8W34 - chains A and C of the 12 polymer chains in the assembly; structure by electron microscopy, 2.83 A resolution.

# Chain A (and C)
Name: Integrase
Organism: Human immunodeficiency virus 1
Notes: chain C of this document is another copy of the same molecule, construct and numbering; everything in this record applies to it too
UniProtKB: F2WR39 (F2WR39_9HIV1); residue numbers follow UniProt; this construct covers 1-288
Chain sequence (288 residues; each row starts with the number of its first residue):
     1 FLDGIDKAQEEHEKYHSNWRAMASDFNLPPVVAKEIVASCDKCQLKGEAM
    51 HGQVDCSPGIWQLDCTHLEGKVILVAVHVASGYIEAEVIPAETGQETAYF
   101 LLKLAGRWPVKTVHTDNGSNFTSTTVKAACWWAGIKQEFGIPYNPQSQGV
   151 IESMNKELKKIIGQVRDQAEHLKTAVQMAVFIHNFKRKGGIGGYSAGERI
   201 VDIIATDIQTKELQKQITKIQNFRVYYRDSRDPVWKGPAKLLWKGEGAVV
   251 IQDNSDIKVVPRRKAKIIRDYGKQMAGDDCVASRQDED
Not modelled in the structure: 229-235, 269-288 (chain C: 1-211, 273-288)
Bound ions: Zn2+: His-12, His-16, Cys-40, Cys-43; Mg2+ site 1: Asp-64, Asp-116 (together with Dolutegravir); Mg2+ site 2: Asp-64, Glu-152 (together with Dolutegravir)
Ligand contacts: Dolutegravir (DLU; (4R,12aS)-N-(2,4-difluorobenzyl)-7-hydroxy-4-methyl-6,8-dioxo-3,4,6,8,12,12a-hexahydro-2H-pyrido[1',2':4,5]pyrazino[2,1-b][1,3]oxazine-9-carboxamide): Asp-64, Asp-116, Asn-117, Gly-118, Tyr-143, Pro-145, Gln-146, Glu-152

# How chain A and chain C interact
Contacting residue pairs (60; chain A residue first):
  Glu-48(A) with Arg-231(C), salt bridge
  Met-50(A) with Arg-231(C)
  Gln-53(A) with Arg-228(C); Asp-229(C), hydrogen bond (side chain-backbone); Asp-232(C), hydrogen bond (side chain-backbone); Pro-233(C); Lys-264(C), hydrogen bond
  Asp-55(A) with Arg-263(C)
  Cys-56(A) with Arg-263(C), hydrogen bond (backbone-backbone); Ala-265(C)
  Ser-57(A) with Arg-262(C); Arg-263(C)
  Pro-58(A) with Arg-262(C)
  Ala-80(A) with Lys-266(C)
  Ile-191(A) with Tyr-226(C), hydrogen bond (backbone-side chain); Ile-268(C), hydrophobic
  Gly-192(A) with Asp-270(C)
  Tyr-194(A) with Arg-269(C); Asp-270(C); Tyr-271(C), hydrogen bond (side chain-backbone)
  Asp-202(A) with Ile-268(C); Arg-269(C), hydrogen bond (side chain-backbone); Asp-270(C); Tyr-271(C)
  Ile-203(A) with Ile-267(C); Ile-268(C), hydrophobic
  Thr-206(A) with Phe-223(C); Ile-267(C); Ile-268(C); Arg-269(C), hydrogen bond (side chain-backbone)
  Asp-207(A) with Lys-244(C), salt bridge
  Gln-209(A) with Phe-223(C)
  Thr-210(A) with Phe-223(C); Lys-244(C)
  Leu-213(A) with Gln-216(C); Ile-220(C), hydrophobic
  Gln-214(A) with Ile-220(C); Trp-243(C), hydrogen bond; Lys-244(C)
  Gln-216(A) with Gln-216(C)
  Ile-217(A) with Leu-213(C), hydrophobic; Gln-216(C); Ile-217(C), hydrophobic; Ile-220(C), hydrophobic
  Ile-220(A) with Leu-213(C), hydrophobic; Gln-216(C)
  Gln-221(A) with Leu-213(C); Ile-217(C)
  Leu-242(A) with Trp-243(C), hydrophobic
  Trp-243(A) with Gln-221(C); Leu-242(C), hydrophobic; Ile-257(C), hydrophobic
  Glu-246(A) with Gln-252(C), hydrogen bond
  Ala-248(A) with Ile-257(C), hydrophobic
  Val-250(A) with Val-250(C), hydrophobic; Ile-257(C), hydrophobic
  Ile-257(A) with Trp-243(C), hydrophobic; Ala-248(C), hydrophobic; Val-250(C), hydrophobic; Val-259(C), hydrophobic
Also at the interface, not in a pair above, chain A (34 interface residues in all): Val-54, Val-79, Ala-205, Lys-211, Val-259
Also at the interface, not in a pair above, chain C (34 interface residues in all): Lys-219, Ser-230, Trp-235, Leu-241

# In short
The chain A/chain C interface involves 34 residues from each chain, with 10 hydrogen bonds and 2 salt bridges.
Among the polar pairs are Glu-48(A)/Arg-231(C), Asp-207(A)/Lys-244(C) and Gln-53(A)/Asp-229(C). Ligands of
chain A: Dolutegravir. His-12(A), His-16(A), Cys-40(A) and Cys-43(A) form the Zn2+ site.
Chain A and chain C are both Integrase (Human immunodeficiency virus 1); the structure, HIV-1 intasome core
assembled with wild-type integrase, 1F, was determined by electron microscopy (same publication as 8W09 and
8W2R).
